Entry 7UBM (electron microscopy, 3.13 A resolution); this record covers chains D and R of the 10 polymer chains in the assembly.

# Chain D
Protein: DNA-directed RNA polymerase subunit beta'
Organism: Escherichia coli
Notes: EC 2.7.7.6
UniProtKB: P0A8T7 (RPOC_ECOLI); numbering as in UniProt (aligned over 1-1407)
Chain sequence (1430 residues; numbered 1 to 1430; the number before each row is that of its first residue):
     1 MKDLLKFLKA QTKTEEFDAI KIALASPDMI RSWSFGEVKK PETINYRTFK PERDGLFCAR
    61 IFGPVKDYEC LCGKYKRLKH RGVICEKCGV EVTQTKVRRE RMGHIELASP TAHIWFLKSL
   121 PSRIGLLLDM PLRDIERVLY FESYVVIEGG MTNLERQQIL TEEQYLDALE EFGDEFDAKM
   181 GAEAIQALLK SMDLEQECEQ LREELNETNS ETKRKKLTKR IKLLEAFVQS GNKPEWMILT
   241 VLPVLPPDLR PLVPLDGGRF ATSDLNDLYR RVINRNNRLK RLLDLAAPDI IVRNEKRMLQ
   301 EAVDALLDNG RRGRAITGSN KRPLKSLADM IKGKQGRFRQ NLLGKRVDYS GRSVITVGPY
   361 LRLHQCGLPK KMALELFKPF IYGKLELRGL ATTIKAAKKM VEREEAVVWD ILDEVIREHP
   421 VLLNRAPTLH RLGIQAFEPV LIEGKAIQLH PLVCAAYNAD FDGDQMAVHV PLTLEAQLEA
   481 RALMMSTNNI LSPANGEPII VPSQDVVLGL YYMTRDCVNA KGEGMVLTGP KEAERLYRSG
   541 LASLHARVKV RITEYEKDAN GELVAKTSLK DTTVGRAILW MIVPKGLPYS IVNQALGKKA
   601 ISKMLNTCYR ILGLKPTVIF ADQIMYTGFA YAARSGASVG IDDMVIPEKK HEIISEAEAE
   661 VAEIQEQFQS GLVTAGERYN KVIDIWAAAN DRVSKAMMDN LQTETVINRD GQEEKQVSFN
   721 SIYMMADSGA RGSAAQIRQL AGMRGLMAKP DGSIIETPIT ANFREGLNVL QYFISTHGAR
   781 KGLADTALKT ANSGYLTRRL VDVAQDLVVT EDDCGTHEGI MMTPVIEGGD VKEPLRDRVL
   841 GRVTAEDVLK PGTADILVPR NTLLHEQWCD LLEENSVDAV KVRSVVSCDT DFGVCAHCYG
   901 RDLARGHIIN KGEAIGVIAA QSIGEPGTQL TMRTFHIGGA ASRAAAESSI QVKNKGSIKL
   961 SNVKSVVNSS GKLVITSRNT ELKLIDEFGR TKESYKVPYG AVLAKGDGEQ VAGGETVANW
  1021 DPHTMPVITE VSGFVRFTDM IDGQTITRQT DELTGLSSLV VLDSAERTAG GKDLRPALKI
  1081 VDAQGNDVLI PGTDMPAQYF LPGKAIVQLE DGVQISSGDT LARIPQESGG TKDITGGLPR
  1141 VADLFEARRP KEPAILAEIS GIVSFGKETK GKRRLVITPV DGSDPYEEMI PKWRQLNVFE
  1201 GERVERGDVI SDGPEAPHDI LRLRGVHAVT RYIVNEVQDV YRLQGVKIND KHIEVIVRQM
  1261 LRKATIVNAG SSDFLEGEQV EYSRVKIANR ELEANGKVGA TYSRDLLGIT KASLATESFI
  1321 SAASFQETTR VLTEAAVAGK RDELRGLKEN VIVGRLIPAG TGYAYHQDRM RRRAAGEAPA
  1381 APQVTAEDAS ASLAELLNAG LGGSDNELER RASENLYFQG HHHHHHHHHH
Unresolved in the structure: 1-14, 931-956, 1127-1135, 1377-1430
Sequence notes: expression tag (1408-1430)
Bound ions: Zn2+ site 1: Cys-70, Cys-72, Cys-85, Cys-88; Mg2+: Asp-460, Asp-462, Asp-464 (shared with A11(R) of chain R); Zn2+ site 2: Cys-814, Cys-888, Cys-895, Cys-898
Curated features (UniProtKB/Swiss-Prot):
  - binding site (Zn(2+)): Cys-70, Cys-72, Cys-85, Cys-88, Cys-814, Cys-888, Cys-895, Cys-898
  - binding site (Mg(2+)): Asp-460, Asp-462, Asp-464
  - modified residue: Lys-983 (N6-acetyllysine)

# Chain R
Molecule: 11-nt RNA strand
Sequence (11 nucleotides; row label = number of the first residue in the row):
     1 UGGGAGAGGU A
Bound ions: Mg2+: A11 (shared with Asp-460(D), Asp-462(D), Asp-464(D) of chain D)

# Interface between chain D and chain R
Pairs across the interface (11; chain D residue first):
  Val-253(D) / U1(R)  base contact
  Pro-254(D) / U1(R)  hydrogen bond to the base
  Leu-255(D) / G3(R)  base contact
  Ala-261(D) / G3(R)  base contact
  Arg-322(D) / A5(R)  hydrogen bond to the phosphate
  Arg-322(D) / G6(R)  salt bridge to the phosphate
  Arg-425(D) / A11(R)  hydrogen bond to the sugar
  Asp-460(D) / A11(R)  phosphate contact
  Asp-462(D) / A11(R)  phosphate contact
  Gly-463(D) / U10(R)  sugar contact
  Asp-464(D) / A11(R)  hydrogen bond to the sugar
Interface residues without a listed pair, chain D (12 interface residues in all): Ala-426, Pro-427

# In short
Chain D and chain R form an interface of 12 and 6 residues respectively, with 4 hydrogen bonds and 1 salt
bridge. Among the polar pairs are Pro-254(D)/U1(R), Arg-425(D)/A11(R) and Asp-464(D)/A11(R). From UniProt: 8
Zn2+-binding residues and 3 Mg2+-binding residues on chain D.
Chain D is DNA-directed RNA polymerase subunit beta' (Escherichia coli) and chain R is an 11-nt RNA strand;
the structure, Transcription antitermination complex: "pre-engaged" Qlambda-loading complex, was determined by
electron microscopy, deposited together with 7UBJ, 7UBL and 7UBN.
